Entry 8SGA (X-ray diffraction, 1.90 A resolution); this record covers chains L and H.

Chain L:
Molecule: 770E11 Fab light chain
Organism: Homo sapiens
Notes: antibody fragment or engineered binder
Sequence (212 residues; row label = number of the first residue in the row; note: 1 number in that range is skipped by the numbering (no residue carries it; nothing is unmodelled there); a row labelled like 27A-27B holds insertion residues (27A, then the next letters in order)):
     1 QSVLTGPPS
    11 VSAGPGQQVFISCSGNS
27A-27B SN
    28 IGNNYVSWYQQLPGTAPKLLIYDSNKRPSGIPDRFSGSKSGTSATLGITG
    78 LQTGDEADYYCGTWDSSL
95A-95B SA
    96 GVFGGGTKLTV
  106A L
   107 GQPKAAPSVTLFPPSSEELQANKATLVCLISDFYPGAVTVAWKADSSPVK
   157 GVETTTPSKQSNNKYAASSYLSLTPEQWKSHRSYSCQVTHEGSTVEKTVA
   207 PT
Disordered / not traced: 1
Cystine bridges: Cys-23/Cys-88, Cys-134/Cys-192
Covalently attached groups: N-acetylglucosamine (NAG) linked to Asn-26

Chain H:
Molecule: 770E11 Fab heavy chain
Organism: Homo sapiens
Notes: antibody fragment or engineered binder
Sequence (226 residues; row label = number of the first residue in the row; a row labelled like 35A-35B holds insertion residues (35A, then the next letters in order)):
     1 QVQLLGSGPGLVKPSETLSLTCTVSGASISSPGYY
35A-35B WG
    36 FIRQSPGKGLEWIGSMVSGGTTYYNPSLKSRVTISMDMSNNQFSLRL
82A-82C NSV
    83 TAADTALYYCARGSRQLV
100A-100E RRATI
   101 DYWGQGALFTVSPASTKGPSVFPLAPSSKSTSGGTAALGCLVKDYFPEPV
   151 TVSWNSGALTSGVHTFPAVLQSSGLYSLSSVVTVPSSSLGTQTYICNVNH
   201 KPSNTKVDKKVEPKSC
Disordered / not traced: 128-133, 215-216
Cystine bridges: Cys-22/Cys-92, Cys-140/Cys-196

Interface between chain L and chain H:
Pairs across the interface (70; chain L residue first):
  Asn-30(L) with Arg-100A(H), hydrogen bond (backbone-side chain)
  Asn-31(L) with Arg-100A(H)
  Tyr-32(L) with Arg-100A(H), hydrogen bond (backbone-backbone); Arg-100B(H)
  Ser-34(L) with Thr-100D(H)
  Tyr-36(L) with Ala-100C(H); Thr-100D(H); Ile-100E(H), hydrogen bond (side chain-backbone); Trp-103(H)
  Gln-38(L) with Gln-39(H), hydrogen bond; Tyr-91(H), hydrogen bond
  Ala-43(L) with Tyr-91(H), hydrophobic; Trp-103(H), hydrophobic; Gly-104(H)
  Pro-44(L) with Tyr-91(H); Trp-103(H)
  Leu-46(L) with Ile-100E(H)
  Tyr-49(L) with Arg-100B(H)
  Asp-50(L) with Arg-100B(H), salt bridge
  Tyr-87(L) with Gln-39(H), hydrogen bond; Lys-43(H), hydrogen bond (side chain-backbone); Gly-44(H); Leu-45(H), hydrophobic
  Thr-90(L) with Ala-100C(H)
  Trp-91(L) with Tyr-58(H), hydrophobic; Val-100(H); Arg-100A(H); Arg-100B(H); Ala-100C(H), hydrophobic
  Leu-95(L) with Pro-61(H)
  Ser-95A(L) with Tyr-58(H)
  Ala-95B(L) with Trp-47(H), hydrophobic; Tyr-59(H)
  Gly-96(L) with Trp-47(H); Ala-100C(H)
  Phe-98(L) with Ile-37(H), hydrophobic; Leu-45(H); Trp-47(H); Ile-100E(H), hydrophobic
  Phe-118(L) with Leu-124(H), hydrophobic; Ala-125(H); Ala-137(H)
  Ser-121(L) with Phe-122(H); Pro-123(H)
  Glu-123(L) with Pro-123(H)
  Glu-124(L) with Phe-122(H); Lys-143(H), salt bridge
  Lys-129(L) with Lys-143(H)
  Thr-131(L) with Lys-143(H)
  Val-133(L) with Ser-179(H)
  Leu-135(L) with Phe-166(H), hydrophobic; Ser-179(H); Val-181(H), hydrophobic
  Ile-136(L) with Phe-166(H)
  Ser-137(L) with His-164(H)
  Glu-159(L) with Val-169(H); Leu-170(H); Gln-171(H); Ser-172(H), hydrogen bond (side chain-backbone)
  Thr-161(L) with Ala-168(H); Val-169(H)
  Ser-164(L) with Pro-167(H)
  Gln-166(L) with His-164(H)
  Ala-172(L) with His-164(H); Phe-166(H), hydrophobic
  Ala-173(L) with Phe-166(H)
  Tyr-176(L) with Leu-141(H), hydrophobic; Val-169(H), hydrophobic; Leu-178(H); Ser-179(H), hydrogen bond
Also at the interface, not in a pair above, chain L (42 interface residues in all): Thr-42, Gly-100, Thr-116, Pro-120, Thr-160, Ser-174
Also at the interface, not in a pair above, chain H (45 interface residues in all): Glu-46, Asn-60, Leu-99, Asp-101, Gln-105, Leu-138, Asp-144, Ser-177, Lys-214

Summary:
Chain L and chain H form an interface of 42 and 45 residues respectively; the contacts include 9 hydrogen
bonds and 2 salt bridges. Among the polar pairs are Asp-50(L)/Arg-100B(H), Glu-124(L)/Lys-143(H) and
Asn-30(L)/Arg-100A(H). Covalently linked N-acetylglucosamine: at Asn-26(L).
Here chain L is 770E11 Fab light chain and chain H is 770E11 Fab heavy chain, both from Homo sapiens. Entry
8SGA (Crystal structure of 770E11, a monoclonal antibody isolated from a human Epstein-Barr virus seropositive
donor) was determined by X-ray diffraction (same publication as 8SEF, 8SGG, 8SGN, 8SIC and 8SM0).
